PDB entry 1VBZ | X-ray diffraction, 2.80 A resolution | chains B and A

== Chain B ==
Molecule: Hepatitis Delta virus ribozyme
Notes: engineered mutation(s): C75U
Sequence (76 nucleotides; numbered 98 to 173; the number before each row is that of its first residue):
    98 GAUGGCCGGC AUGGUCCCAG CCUCCUCGCU GGCGCCGGCU GGGCAACACC AUUGCACUCC
   158 GGUGGUGAAU GGGACU
Unresolved in the structure: 98-99, 173
Metal / ion sites: barium ion site 1: G101, U120, U163; barium ion site 2 near C141 (its only coordinating residue here)

== Chain A ==
Protein: U1 small nuclear ribonucleoprotein A
Organism: Homo sapiens
Notes: fragment: U1A_RBD(residues 1-100)
UniProt: P09012 (SNRPA_HUMAN); residues 1-100 here = UniProt positions 1-100
Chain sequence (100 residues; each row starts with the number of its first residue):
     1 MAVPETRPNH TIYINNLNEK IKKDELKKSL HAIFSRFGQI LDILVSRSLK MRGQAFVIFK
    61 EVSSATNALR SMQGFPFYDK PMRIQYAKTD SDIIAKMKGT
Unresolved in the structure: 1-3, 99-100
Sequence notes: engineered mutation His31 (Tyr in P09012), Arg36 (Gln in P09012)
Curated features (UniProtKB/Swiss-Prot):
  - modified residue: Ala2 (N-acetylalanine), Lys60 (N6-acetyllysine)
  - mutagenesis: Thr11 (T11V: Abolishes RNA binding), Tyr13 (Y13F: Substantially reduces RNA binding), Asn15 (N15V: Abolishes RNA binding), Asn16 (N16V: Substantially reduces RNA binding), Arg52 (R52Q: Abolishes RNA binding)

== Chain B / chain A interface ==
Pairs across the interface (44):
  A143(B) with Lys22(A), phosphate contact
  C144(B) with Lys22(A), salt bridge to the phosphate
  A148(B) with Leu49(A), base contact; Arg52(A), hydrogen bond to the base
  U149(B) with Glu19(A), hydrogen bond to the base; Arg52(A), base contact
  U150(B) with Asn15(A), hydrogen bond to the base; Asn16(A), hydrogen bond to the base; Lys80(A), hydrogen bond to the base; Arg83(A), hydrogen bond to the base
  G151(B) with Tyr13(A), base contact; Asn15(A), hydrogen bond to the base; Asn16(A), hydrogen bond to the base; Glu19(A), hydrogen bond to the base; Lys50(A), hydrogen bond to the sugar; Met51(A), sugar contact; Arg52(A), base contact; Gly53(A), base contact; Gln54(A), hydrogen bond to the base
  C152(B) with Tyr13(A), stacking on the base; Met51(A), sugar contact; Gln54(A), sugar contact; Phe56(A), base contact; Gln85(A), hydrogen bond to the base; Tyr86(A), hydrogen bond to the base; Ala87(A), base contact; Lys88(A), hydrogen bond to the base
  A153(B) with Leu44(A), base contact; Lys50(A), sugar contact; Met51(A), sugar contact; Phe56(A), stacking on the base; Thr89(A), base contact; Asp90(A), base contact; Ser91(A), hydrogen bond to the base
  C154(B) with Thr89(A), hydrogen bond to the base; Asp90(A), hydrogen bond to the base; Ser91(A), base contact; Asp92(A), hydrogen bond to the base; Ile93(A), base contact
  C157(B) with Ser46(A), hydrogen bond to the phosphate; Ser48(A), hydrogen bond to the phosphate
  G158(B) with Ser48(A), phosphate contact; Leu49(A), hydrogen bond to the phosphate; Arg52(A), salt bridge to the phosphate
Other interface residues (no listed pair), chain A (29 interface residues in all): Thr6, Leu17, Arg47

== In short ==
11 residues of chain B and 29 residues of chain A are in contact; the contacts include 21 hydrogen bonds, 2
salt bridges and 2 aromatic stacking contacts. Polar pairs include A148(B)-Arg52(A), U149(B)-Glu19(A) and
U150(B)-Asn15(A). Curated annotation (UniProt) lists 5 mutagenesis sites on chain A.
Chain B is Hepatitis Delta virus ribozyme and chain A is U1 small nuclear ribonucleoprotein A (Homo sapiens);
the structure, Crystal Structure of the Hepatitis Delta Virus Gemonic Ribozyme Precursor, with C75U mutaion,
in Ba2+ solution, was determined by X-ray diffraction together with 1SJ3, 1SJ4, 1VBX, 1VBY, 1VC0, 1VC5 and
1VC6 from the same study.
